5FM5 - chains O and P of the 4 polymer chains in the assembly; structure by X-ray diffraction, 3.10 A resolution.

Chain O (and P):
Protein: Obscurin-like-1
From: Homo sapiens
Notes: fragment: ol3 (third ig domain), residues 251-339; chain P of this document is another copy of the same molecule, construct and numbering; everything in this record applies to it too
UniProt: O75147 (OBSL1_HUMAN); residue numbers follow UniProt; this construct covers 251-339
Chain sequence (98 residues; row label = number of the first residue in the row):
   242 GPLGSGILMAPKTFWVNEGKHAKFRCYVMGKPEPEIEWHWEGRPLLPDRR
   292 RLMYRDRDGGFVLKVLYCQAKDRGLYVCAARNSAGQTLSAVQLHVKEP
Unresolved in the structure: 242 (chain P: fully traced)
Differences from the reference sequence: expression tag (242-250)

Interface between chain O and chain P:
Residue-residue contacts (10; chain O residue first):
  R266(O) - R266(P)
  R266(O) - Y268(P)
  R266(O) - D299(P)  hydrogen bond (side chain-backbone)
  Y268(O) - R266(P)
  Y268(O) - Y268(P)  hydrophobic
  Y268(O) - M270(P)
  M270(O) - Y268(P)
  M270(O) - M270(P)  hydrophobic
  K272(O) - L244(P)
  D299(O) - R266(P)  salt bridge
Interface residues without a listed pair, chain P (6 interface residues in all): V269

Summary:
5 residues of chain O and 6 residues of chain P are in contact; the contacts include 1 hydrogen bond and 1
salt bridge. The salt-bridged pair is D299(O)-R266(P).
Chain O and chain P are both Obscurin-like-1 (Homo sapiens); the structure, Crystal structure of the
myomesin:obscurin-like-1 complex, was determined by X-ray diffraction together with 5FM4 and 5FM8 from the
same study.
